Entry 3ARD (X-ray diffraction, 3.01 A resolution); this record covers chains C and D of the 4 polymer chains in the assembly.

== Chain C ==
Molecule: NKT Valpha14-Jalpha18
From: Mus musculus
Amino-acid sequence (207 residues; numbered 1 to 210; 3 numbers in that range are skipped by the numbering (no residue carries them; nothing is unmodelled there); the number before each row is that of its first residue):
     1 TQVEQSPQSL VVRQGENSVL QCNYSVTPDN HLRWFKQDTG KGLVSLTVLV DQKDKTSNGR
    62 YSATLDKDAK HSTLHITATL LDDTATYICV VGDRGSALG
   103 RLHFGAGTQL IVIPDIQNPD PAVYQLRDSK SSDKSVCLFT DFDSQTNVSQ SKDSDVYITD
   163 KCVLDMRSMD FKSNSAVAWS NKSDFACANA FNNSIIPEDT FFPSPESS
Not modelled in the structure: 185-186, 208-210
Disulfide bonds: C22-C90, C139-C189
Small-molecule neighbours: 3GH (N-{(2S,3R)-1-[(3-deoxy-alpha-D-xylo-hexopyranosyl)oxy]-3-hydroxyoctadecan-2-yl}hexacosanamide): P28, N30, D94, R95, G96

== Chain D ==
Molecule: Vbeta8.2
From: Mus musculus
Amino-acid sequence (244 residues; row label = number of the first residue in the row; note: 3 numbers in that range are skipped by the numbering (no residue carries them; nothing is unmodelled there)):
     1 EAAVTQSPRN KVAVTGGKVT LSCNQTNNHN NMYWYRQDTG HGLRLIHYSY GAGSTEKGDI
    61 PDG
    65 YKASRPSQEN FSLILELATP SQTSVYFCAS GDAGGNYAE
   106 QFFGPGTRLT VLEDLKNVFP PEVAVFEPSE AEISHTQKAT LVCLATGFYP DHVELSWWVN
   166 GKEVHSGVCT DPQPLKEQPA LNDSRYALSS RLRVSATFWQ NPRNHFRCQV QFYGLSENDE
   226 WTQDRAKPVT QIVSAEAWGR AD
Not modelled in the structure: 1-2, 97-100
Disulfide bonds: C23-C92, C148-C213

== Chain C / chain D interface ==
Inter-chain disulfides: C164(C)-C174(D)
Residue-residue contacts (83; chain C residue first):
  R33(C) with E103(D)
  F35(C) with F108(D), hydrophobic
  Q37(C) with Q37(D), hydrogen bond; F91(D)
  K41(C) with F91(D); P110(D)
  G42(C) with F91(D); G109(D); P110(D)
  L43(C) with F108(D)
  I89(C) with Q37(D)
  S97(C) with A102(D)
  A98(C) with N31(D); Y33(D)
  R103(C) with L45(D); Y48(D), hydrogen bond; D59(D)
  L104(C) with Q106(D)
  F106(C) with Y35(D), hydrophobic; L43(D); F108(D), hydrophobic
  G107(C) with G42(D)
  A108(C) with H41(D); G42(D)
  D122(C) with H140(D), salt bridge; T141(D)
  Y126(C) with S134(D); A136(D); E137(D); H140(D); T141(D)
  Q127(C) with S134(D)
  L128(C) with F131(D); E132(D); T145(D); V147(D), hydrophobic
  R129(C) with F131(D); E132(D), hydrogen bond (backbone-backbone)
  D130(C) with V130(D); F131(D)
  S131(C) with V130(D), hydrogen bond (backbone-backbone); E132(D); E241(D), hydrogen bond (side chain-backbone); A242(D)
  K136(C) with F131(D)
  S137(C) with F131(D)
  V138(C) with F131(D), hydrophobic
  L140(C) with T145(D); R196(D)
  D143(C) with T141(D); R198(D), salt bridge
  Q152(C) with L180(D)
  Y159(C) with L180(D), hydrophobic; E182(D), hydrogen bond (side chain-backbone)
  I160(C) with L180(D)
  T161(C) with D176(D); L180(D); S194(D)
  C164(C) with C174(D), disulfide; T175(D), hydrogen bond (side chain-backbone); R196(D), hydrogen bond
  V165(C) with C174(D)
  L166(C) with G172(D); V173(D); C174(D), hydrophobic; R198(D)
  D167(C) with S171(D); G172(D), hydrogen bond (backbone-backbone)
  M168(C) with K143(D); S171(D); R198(D)
  R169(C) with S171(D), hydrogen bond (backbone-side chain)
  F173(C) with K143(D); R198(D)
  S175(C) with R198(D), hydrogen bond
  S177(C) with R196(D), hydrogen bond
  V179(C) with V147(D), hydrophobic; R196(D)
  W181(C) with L149(D), hydrophobic; L180(D), hydrophobic; A192(D), hydrophobic
  F203(C) with H140(D)
  P205(C) with A136(D), hydrophobic
Also at the interface, not in a pair above, chain C (46 interface residues in all): T1, L99, T142
Also at the interface, not in a pair above, chain D (51 interface residues in all): G40, Y50, D96, Y101, A129, P133, V199, S200

== Summary ==
Chain C and chain D form an interface of 46 and 51 residues respectively; the contacts include 1 disulfide
bond, 12 hydrogen bonds and 2 salt bridges. Polar pairs include D122(C)-H140(D), D143(C)-R198(D) and
Q37(C)-Q37(D). Chain C binds compound 3GH.
Here chain C is NKT Valpha14-Jalpha18 and chain D is Vbeta8.2, both from Mus musculus. Entry 3ARD (Ternary
crystal structure of the mouse NKT TCR-CD1d-3'deoxy-alpha-galactosylceramide) was determined by X-ray
diffraction (same publication as 3ARB, 3ARE, 3ARF and 3ARG).
